3F3G - chains C and D of the 8 polymer chains in the assembly; structure by X-ray diffraction, 3.75 A resolution.

Chain C (and D):
Protein: Nucleoporin NUP85
Organism: Saccharomyces cerevisiae
Notes: chain D of this document is another copy of the same molecule, construct and numbering; everything in this record applies to it too
Reference sequence: P46673 (NUP85_YEAST); residues 1-570 here = UniProt positions 1-570
Sequence (570 residues; row label = number of the first residue in the row):
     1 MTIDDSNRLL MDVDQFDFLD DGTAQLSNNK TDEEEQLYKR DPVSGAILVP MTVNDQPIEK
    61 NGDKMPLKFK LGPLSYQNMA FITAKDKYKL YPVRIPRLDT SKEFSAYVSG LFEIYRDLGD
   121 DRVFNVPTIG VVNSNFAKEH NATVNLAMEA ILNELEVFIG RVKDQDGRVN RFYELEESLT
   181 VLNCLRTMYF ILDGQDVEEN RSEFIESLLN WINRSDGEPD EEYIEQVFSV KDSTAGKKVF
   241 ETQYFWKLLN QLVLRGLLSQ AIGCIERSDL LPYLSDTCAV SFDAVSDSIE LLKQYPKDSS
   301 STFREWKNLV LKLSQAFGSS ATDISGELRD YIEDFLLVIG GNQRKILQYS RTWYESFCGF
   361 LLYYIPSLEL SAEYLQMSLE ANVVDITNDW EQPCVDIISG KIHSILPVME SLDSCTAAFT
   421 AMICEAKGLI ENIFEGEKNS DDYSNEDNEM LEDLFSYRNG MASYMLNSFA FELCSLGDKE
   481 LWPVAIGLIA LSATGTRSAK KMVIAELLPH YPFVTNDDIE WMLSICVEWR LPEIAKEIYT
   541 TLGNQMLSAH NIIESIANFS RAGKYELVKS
Unresolved in the structure: 1-39, 127-135, 431-451, 562-570 (chain D: 1-38, 127-135, 230-235, 431-451, 555-570)

Chain C / chain D interface:
Contacting residue pairs (16):
  D196(C) - R458(D)  salt bridge
  E198(C) - R458(D)  salt bridge
  I365(C) - Y457(D)
  E369(C) - Y457(D)
  A372(C) - H403(D)
  S399(C) - K401(D)
  S399(C) - H403(D)
  K401(C) - S399(D)
  K401(C) - K401(D)
  H403(C) - A372(D)
  H403(C) - S399(D)
  Y457(C) - I365(D)
  Y457(C) - S367(D)
  Y457(C) - E369(D)
  R458(C) - D196(D)  salt bridge
  R458(C) - E198(D)  salt bridge
Interface residues without a listed pair, chain C (14 interface residues in all): S367, L370, P407, M461
Interface residues without a listed pair, chain D (14 interface residues in all): L370, E373, M461

Overview:
Chain C and chain D each contribute 14 residues to their interface; the contacts include 4 salt bridges. Polar
pairs include D196(C)-R458(D) and E198(C)-R458(D).
Both chains are Nucleoporin NUP85 (Saccharomyces cerevisiae). Entry 3F3G (Crystal structure of the nucleoporin
pair Nup85-Seh1, space group P212121) was determined by X-ray diffraction together with 3F3F and 3F3P from the
same study.
